3T5H - chains A and C of the 3 polymer chains in the assembly; structure by X-ray diffraction, 2.35 A resolution.

Chain A:
Molecule: DNA polymerase IV
From: Sulfolobus solfataricus P2
Notes: EC 2.7.7.7
UniProtKB: Q97W02 (DPO4_SULSO); residue numbers follow UniProt; this construct covers 1-341
Amino-acid sequence (341 residues; row label = number of the first residue in the row):
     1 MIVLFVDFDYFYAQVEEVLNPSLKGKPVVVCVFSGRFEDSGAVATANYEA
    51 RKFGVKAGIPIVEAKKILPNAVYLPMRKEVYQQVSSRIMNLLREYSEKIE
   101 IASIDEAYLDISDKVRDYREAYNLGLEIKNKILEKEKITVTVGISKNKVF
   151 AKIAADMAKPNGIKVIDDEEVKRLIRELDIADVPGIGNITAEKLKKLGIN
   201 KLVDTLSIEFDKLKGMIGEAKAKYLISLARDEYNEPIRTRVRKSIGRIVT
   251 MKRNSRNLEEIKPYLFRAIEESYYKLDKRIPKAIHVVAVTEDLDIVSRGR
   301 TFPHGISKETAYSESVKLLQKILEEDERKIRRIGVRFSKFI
Metal / ion sites: Ca2+ site 1: Asp7, Phe8, Asp105 (together with 2'-deoxyguanosine-5'-triphosphate); Ca2+ site 2: Asp7, Asp105, Glu106 (together with 2'-deoxyguanosine-5'-triphosphate); Ca2+ site 3: Ala181, Ile186
Ligand contacts: 2'-deoxyguanosine-5'-triphosphate (DGT): Asp7, Phe8, Asp9, Tyr10, Phe11, Tyr12, Val32, Val43, Ala44, Thr45, Tyr48, Arg51, Ala57, Gly58, Met76, Ile104, Asp105, Lys159
Curated features (UniProtKB/Swiss-Prot):
  - active site: Glu106
  - binding site (Mg(2+)): Asp7, Asp105
  - site: Tyr12 (Substrate discrimination)
  - mutagenesis: Asp105 to Glu106 (Loss of function)
Reported in the primary citation:
  - Ca2+ coordination: Ala181
  - binding site for the 17-nt DNA strand: Arg336

Chain C:
Molecule: 13-nt DNA strand
Sequence (13 nucleotides; numbered 501 to 513; the number before each row is that of its first residue):
   501 GGGGGAAGGATTC

Interface between chain A and chain C:
Pairs across the interface (25; chain A residue first):
  Glu106(A) with DC513(C), phosphate contact
  Pro184(A) with DC513(C), phosphate contact
  Gly185(A) with DT512(C), phosphate contact; DC513(C), hydrogen bond to the phosphate
  Ile186(A) with DT512(C), phosphate contact; DC513(C), hydrogen bond to the phosphate
  Gly187(A) with DT512(C), hydrogen bond to the phosphate; DC513(C), phosphate contact
  Asn188(A) with DT512(C), phosphate contact
  Ile189(A) with DT511(C), phosphate contact; DT512(C), hydrogen bond to the phosphate
  Thr190(A) with DT511(C), phosphate contact; DT512(C), hydrogen bond to the phosphate
  Lys193(A) with DT511(C), salt bridge to the phosphate
  Val296(A) with DG509(C), phosphate contact
  Ser297(A) with DG508(C), sugar contact; DG509(C), hydrogen bond to the phosphate
  Arg298(A) with DG508(C), salt bridge to the phosphate; DG509(C), salt bridge to the phosphate
  Gly299(A) with DG508(C), hydrogen bond to the phosphate
  Arg300(A) with DA507(C), phosphate contact
  Thr301(A) with DA506(C), sugar contact; DA507(C), hydrogen bond to the phosphate
  Lys321(A) with DG508(C), phosphate contact
  Lys339(A) with DA506(C), salt bridge to the phosphate
Also at the interface, not in a pair above, chain A (21 interface residues in all): Lys152, Val183, Lys221, Ile295

In short:
21 residues of chain A face 7 of chain C across their interface, with 8 hydrogen bonds and 4 salt bridges.
Among the polar pairs are Gly185(A)-DC513(C), Ile186(A)-DC513(C) and Gly187(A)-DT512(C). Bound to chain A:
2'-deoxyguanosine-5'-triphosphate. The paper reports a binding site for the 17-nt DNA strand at Arg336(A);
Ca2+ coordination by Ala181(A).
Chain A is DNA polymerase IV (Sulfolobus solfataricus P2) and chain C is a 13-nt DNA strand; the structure,
Ternary complex of HNE Adduct modified DNA (5'-CXG-3' vs 13-mer) with Dpo4 and incoming dDGT, was determined
by X-ray diffraction, deposited together with 3T5J, 3T5K and 3T5L.
